PDB entry 2W83 | X-ray diffraction, 1.93 A resolution | chains A and E of the 5 polymer chains in the assembly

# Chain A (and E)
Name: ADP-ribosylation factor 6
From: Homo sapiens
Notes: fragment: g domain, residues 13-175; chain E of this document is another copy of the same molecule, construct and numbering; everything in this record applies to it too
Reference sequence: P62330 (ARF6_HUMAN); residue numbers follow UniProt; this construct covers 13-175
Chain sequence (165 residues; numbered 11 to 175; the number before each row is that of its first residue):
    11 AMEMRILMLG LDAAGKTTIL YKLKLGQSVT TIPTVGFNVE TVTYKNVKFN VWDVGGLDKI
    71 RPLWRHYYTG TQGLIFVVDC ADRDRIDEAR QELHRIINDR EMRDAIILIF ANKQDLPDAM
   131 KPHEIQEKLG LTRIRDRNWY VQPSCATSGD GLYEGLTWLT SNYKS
Unresolved in the structure: 11, 173-175 (chain E: 173-175)
Sequence notes: engineered mutation Leu67 (Gln in P62330)
Curated features (UniProtKB/Swiss-Prot):
  - binding site (GTP): Ala23 to Thr28, Thr41 to Thr44, Asn122 to Asp125, Cys155, Ala156
  - mutagenesis: Thr27 (T27N: Constitutively inactivated. Fails to associate with membranes. Does not inhibit filopodia formation)
What the authors report for this chain:
  - contacts within the chain: Thr51-Asn60
  - specificity-determining residues: Thr53, Lys58, Asn60, Thr79

# Interface between chain A and chain E
Contacting residue pairs (25):
  His133(A) - Pro132(E)
  His133(A) - Tyr150(E)
  His133(A) - Val151(E)
  His133(A) - Pro153(E)
  Gln136(A) - Tyr150(E)
  Gln136(A) - Val151(E)  hydrogen bond (side chain-backbone)
  Glu137(A) - Tyr150(E)
  Glu137(A) - Trp168(E)  hydrogen bond
  Thr142(A) - Trp149(E)
  Arg143(A) - Asn148(E)
  Arg145(A) - Asp146(E)
  Arg145(A) - Arg147(E)  hydrogen bond (side chain-backbone)
  Asp146(A) - Arg145(E)  salt bridge
  Arg147(A) - Thr142(E)  hydrogen bond (backbone-side chain)
  Asn148(A) - Thr142(E)
  Asn148(A) - Arg143(E)
  Trp149(A) - Gln136(E)  hydrogen bond (backbone-side chain)
  Trp149(A) - Thr142(E)  hydrogen bond (backbone-side chain)
  Trp149(A) - Trp149(E)  hydrophobic
  Tyr150(A) - His133(E)
  Tyr150(A) - Gln136(E)
  Tyr150(A) - Glu137(E)
  Val151(A) - His133(E)
  Pro153(A) - His133(E)
  Trp168(A) - Glu137(E)
Interface residues without a listed pair, chain A (16 interface residues in all): Pro132, Gln152
Interface residues without a listed pair, chain E (16 interface residues in all): Ile144

# In short
The chain A/chain E interface involves 16 residues from each chain; the contacts include 6 hydrogen bonds and
1 salt bridge. Polar pairs include Asp146(A)-Arg145(E), Gln136(A)-Val151(E) and Glu137(A)-Trp168(E). The paper
reports specificity determinants Thr53(A), Lys58(A) and Asn60(A) among others; contacts within the chain
involving Asn60(A) and Thr51(A).
Both chains are ADP-ribosylation factor 6 (Homo sapiens). Entry 2W83 (Crystal structure of the ARF6 GTPase in
complex with a specific effector, JIP4) was determined by X-ray diffraction.
